PDB entry 8RDN | X-ray diffraction, 2.20 A resolution | chains A and C

== Chain A (and C) ==
Protein: DtpM
Source organism: Xenorhabdus doucetiae FRM16
Notes: chain C of this document is another copy of the same molecule, construct and numbering; everything in this record applies to it too
Amino-acid sequence (352 residues; each row starts with the number of its first residue):
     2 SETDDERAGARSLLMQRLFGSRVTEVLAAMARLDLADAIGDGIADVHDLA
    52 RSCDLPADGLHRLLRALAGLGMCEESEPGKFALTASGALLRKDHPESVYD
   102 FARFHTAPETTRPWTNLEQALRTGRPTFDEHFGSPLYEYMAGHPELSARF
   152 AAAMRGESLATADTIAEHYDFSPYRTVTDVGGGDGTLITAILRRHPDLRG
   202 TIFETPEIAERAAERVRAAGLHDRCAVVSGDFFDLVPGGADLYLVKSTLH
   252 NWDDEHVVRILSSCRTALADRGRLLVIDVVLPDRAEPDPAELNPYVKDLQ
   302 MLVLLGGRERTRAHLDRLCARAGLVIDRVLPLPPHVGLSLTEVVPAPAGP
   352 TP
Not modelled in the structure: 2-7, 349-353 (chain C: 2-8, 350-353)
Residues lining bound ligands:
  - S-adenosylhomocysteine (SAH): Tyr138, Phe151, Met155, Ser159, Gly182, Gly183, Gly184, Glu205, Thr206, Ile209, Gly231, Asp232, Phe233, Phe234, Lys247, Ser248, Thr249, Asn252, Trp253
  - YRH (N-(5-oxidanylidene-4H-[1,2]dithiolo[4,3-b]pyrrol-6-yl)hexanamide): Phe105, His106, Leu137, Tyr138, Phe151, Met155, Glu158, Ser248, His251, Asn252, Leu293, Asn294, Val297, Lys298, Gln301, Met302, Leu305, Leu306
What the authors report for this chain:
  - binding site for YRH: Phe20, Tyr138, Glu158, Asn252, Leu293, Val297, Lys298, Met302, Leu305, Leu306
  - mutagenesis - Y138F, E310Q: unchanged catalytic activity on YRH
  - mutagenesis - Y138A (72-fold), H251A (225-fold), N252A (3154-fold), E310A (11.7-fold): decreased catalytic activity on YRH
  - catalytic residues: His251, Asn252, Glu310
  - contacts within the chain: His251-Glu310 (hydrogen bond)

== Chain A / chain C interface ==
Pairs across the interface (145; chain A residue first):
  Arg8(A) with Glu97(C), salt bridge
  Ala11(A) with Ala86(C), hydrophobic; Ser87(C), hydrogen bond (backbone-side chain)
  Arg12(A) with Leu90(C); Val99(C); Gly157(C), hydrogen bond (side chain-backbone); Glu158(C), hydrogen bond (side chain-backbone); Ala161(C); Glu292(C), salt bridge
  Ser13(A) with Glu292(C)
  Leu14(A) with Leu71(C); Met73(C), hydrophobic; Ser87(C)
  Leu15(A) with Leu28(C), hydrophobic; Met73(C), hydrophobic; Ser87(C); Leu90(C), hydrophobic; Val99(C), hydrophobic
  Met16(A) with Phe102(C), hydrophobic; Glu292(C); Leu293(C), hydrophobic
  Arg18(A) with Val24(C); Thr25(C), hydrogen bond (backbone-side chain); Leu28(C); Leu71(C), hydrogen bond (side chain-backbone); Met73(C)
  Leu19(A) with Thr25(C), hydrogen bond (backbone-side chain); Ala103(C), hydrophobic
  Phe20(A) with Phe102(C), hydrophobic; His106(C); Leu293(C), hydrophobic
  Gly21(A) with Gly21(C); Ser22(C), hydrogen bond (backbone-backbone); Thr25(C), hydrogen bond (backbone-side chain)
  Ser22(A) with Gly21(C), hydrogen bond (backbone-backbone); Ser22(C); Thr25(C), hydrogen bond (backbone-side chain)
  Arg23(A) with His106(C), hydrogen bond (side chain-backbone); Thr111(C), hydrogen bond (side chain-backbone); Trp115(C); Val297(C); Gln301(C), hydrogen bond
  Val24(A) with Arg18(C)
  Thr25(A) with Arg18(C), hydrogen bond (side chain-backbone); Leu19(C), hydrogen bond (side chain-backbone); Gly21(C), hydrogen bond (side chain-backbone); Ser22(C), hydrogen bond (side chain-backbone)
  Glu26(A) with Trp115(C); Leu118(C)
  Val27(A) with Leu300(C), hydrophobic
  Leu28(A) with Leu15(C), hydrophobic; Arg18(C)
  Arg33(A) with Glu119(C), salt bridge
  Leu34(A) with Glu119(C)
  Asp55(A) with Arg123(C)
  Leu56(A) with Arg123(C)
  Pro57(A) with Leu122(C); Arg123(C)
  Asp59(A) with Arg309(C), salt bridge
  Gly60(A) with Leu122(C)
  Arg63(A) with Asp299(C), salt bridge; Leu303(C); Gly308(C), hydrogen bond (side chain-backbone); Arg309(C)
  Leu64(A) with Leu122(C), hydrophobic
  Arg66(A) with Leu282(C); Pro283(C), hydrogen bond (side chain-backbone); Asp284(C), hydrogen bond (side chain-backbone); Ala286(C); Tyr296(C)
  Ala67(A) with Tyr296(C), hydrophobic; Leu300(C), hydrophobic
  Ala69(A) with Ala286(C); Pro288(C)
  Gly70(A) with Glu287(C); Pro288(C); Asn294(C); Tyr296(C)
  Leu71(A) with Arg18(C), hydrogen bond (backbone-side chain); Asn294(C)
  Met73(A) with Leu14(C), hydrophobic; Leu15(C), hydrophobic; Arg18(C)
  Glu76(A) with Asp284(C); Arg285(C), hydrogen bond (backbone-side chain); Ala286(C), hydrogen bond (side chain-backbone)
  Ser77(A) with Arg285(C)
  Pro79(A) with Arg285(C)
  Ala86(A) with Ala11(C), hydrophobic
  Ser87(A) with Ala11(C), hydrogen bond (side chain-backbone); Leu14(C); Leu15(C)
  Leu90(A) with Arg12(C); Leu15(C), hydrophobic
  Val99(A) with Arg12(C); Leu15(C), hydrophobic
  Phe102(A) with Met16(C), hydrophobic; Phe20(C), hydrophobic
  Ala103(A) with Leu19(C), hydrophobic
  His106(A) with Phe20(C); Arg23(C), hydrogen bond (backbone-side chain)
  Thr111(A) with Arg23(C), hydrogen bond (backbone-side chain)
  Trp115(A) with Arg23(C); Glu26(C)
  Leu118(A) with Glu26(C)
  Glu119(A) with Arg33(C), salt bridge
  Leu122(A) with Pro57(C); Gly60(C); Leu64(C), hydrophobic
  Arg123(A) with Asp55(C), hydrogen bond (side chain-backbone); Leu56(C); Pro57(C)
  Gly157(A) with Arg12(C), hydrogen bond (backbone-side chain)
  Glu158(A) with Arg12(C), hydrogen bond (backbone-side chain)
  Leu160(A) with Arg12(C)
  Ala161(A) with Arg12(C)
  Pro283(A) with Arg66(C), hydrogen bond (backbone-side chain)
  Asp284(A) with Arg66(C), hydrogen bond (backbone-side chain)
  Arg285(A) with Glu76(C); Ser77(C), hydrogen bond (side chain-backbone); Glu78(C); Pro79(C)
  Ala286(A) with Arg66(C); Ala69(C); Glu76(C), hydrogen bond (backbone-side chain)
  Glu287(A) with Gly70(C)
  Pro288(A) with Ala69(C); Gly70(C)
  Glu292(A) with Arg12(C), salt bridge; Ser13(C); Met16(C)
  Leu293(A) with Met16(C), hydrophobic; Phe20(C), hydrophobic
  Asn294(A) with Gly70(C); Leu71(C)
  Tyr296(A) with Arg66(C); Ala67(C), hydrophobic
  Asp299(A) with Arg63(C), salt bridge
  Leu300(A) with Val27(C), hydrophobic; Ala67(C), hydrophobic
  Gln301(A) with Arg23(C), hydrogen bond
  Leu303(A) with Arg63(C)
  Gly308(A) with Arg63(C), hydrogen bond (backbone-side chain)
  Arg309(A) with Asp59(C), salt bridge; Arg63(C)
Other interface residues (no listed pair), chain A (80 interface residues in all): Gln17, Gly72, Glu78, Leu91, Thr107, Thr112, Thr116, Leu282, Val297, Thr312, His336
Other interface residues (no listed pair), chain C (80 interface residues in all): Ala9, Gln17, Leu34, Cys54, Gly72, Leu91, Thr112, Thr116, Leu160, Thr312

== Summary ==
Chain A and chain C each contribute 80 residues to their interface; the contacts include 35 hydrogen bonds and
9 salt bridges. Polar pairs include Arg8(A)-Glu97(C), Arg12(A)-Glu292(C) and Arg33(A)-Glu119(C). The paper
reports catalytic residues His251(A), Asn252(A) and Glu310(A); Y138A, H251A and N252A of chain A, among
others, reduce catalytic activity on YRH; 6 substitutions were tested in all.
Both chains are DtpM (Xenorhabdus doucetiae FRM16). Entry 8RDN (Holomycin methyltransferase DtpM with SAH and
XRD-271) was determined by X-ray diffraction (same publication as 8RDL, 8RDM and 8RDO).
